PDB entry 6XLM | electron microscopy, 3.20 A resolution | chains D and R of the 9 polymer chains in the assembly

[Chain D]
Molecule: DNA-directed RNA polymerase subunit beta'
Organism: Escherichia coli O157:H7
Notes: EC 2.7.7.6
Reference sequence: P0A8T8 (RPOC_ECO57); residue numbers follow UniProt; this construct covers 1-1407
Amino-acid sequence (1407 residues; row label = number of the first residue in the row):
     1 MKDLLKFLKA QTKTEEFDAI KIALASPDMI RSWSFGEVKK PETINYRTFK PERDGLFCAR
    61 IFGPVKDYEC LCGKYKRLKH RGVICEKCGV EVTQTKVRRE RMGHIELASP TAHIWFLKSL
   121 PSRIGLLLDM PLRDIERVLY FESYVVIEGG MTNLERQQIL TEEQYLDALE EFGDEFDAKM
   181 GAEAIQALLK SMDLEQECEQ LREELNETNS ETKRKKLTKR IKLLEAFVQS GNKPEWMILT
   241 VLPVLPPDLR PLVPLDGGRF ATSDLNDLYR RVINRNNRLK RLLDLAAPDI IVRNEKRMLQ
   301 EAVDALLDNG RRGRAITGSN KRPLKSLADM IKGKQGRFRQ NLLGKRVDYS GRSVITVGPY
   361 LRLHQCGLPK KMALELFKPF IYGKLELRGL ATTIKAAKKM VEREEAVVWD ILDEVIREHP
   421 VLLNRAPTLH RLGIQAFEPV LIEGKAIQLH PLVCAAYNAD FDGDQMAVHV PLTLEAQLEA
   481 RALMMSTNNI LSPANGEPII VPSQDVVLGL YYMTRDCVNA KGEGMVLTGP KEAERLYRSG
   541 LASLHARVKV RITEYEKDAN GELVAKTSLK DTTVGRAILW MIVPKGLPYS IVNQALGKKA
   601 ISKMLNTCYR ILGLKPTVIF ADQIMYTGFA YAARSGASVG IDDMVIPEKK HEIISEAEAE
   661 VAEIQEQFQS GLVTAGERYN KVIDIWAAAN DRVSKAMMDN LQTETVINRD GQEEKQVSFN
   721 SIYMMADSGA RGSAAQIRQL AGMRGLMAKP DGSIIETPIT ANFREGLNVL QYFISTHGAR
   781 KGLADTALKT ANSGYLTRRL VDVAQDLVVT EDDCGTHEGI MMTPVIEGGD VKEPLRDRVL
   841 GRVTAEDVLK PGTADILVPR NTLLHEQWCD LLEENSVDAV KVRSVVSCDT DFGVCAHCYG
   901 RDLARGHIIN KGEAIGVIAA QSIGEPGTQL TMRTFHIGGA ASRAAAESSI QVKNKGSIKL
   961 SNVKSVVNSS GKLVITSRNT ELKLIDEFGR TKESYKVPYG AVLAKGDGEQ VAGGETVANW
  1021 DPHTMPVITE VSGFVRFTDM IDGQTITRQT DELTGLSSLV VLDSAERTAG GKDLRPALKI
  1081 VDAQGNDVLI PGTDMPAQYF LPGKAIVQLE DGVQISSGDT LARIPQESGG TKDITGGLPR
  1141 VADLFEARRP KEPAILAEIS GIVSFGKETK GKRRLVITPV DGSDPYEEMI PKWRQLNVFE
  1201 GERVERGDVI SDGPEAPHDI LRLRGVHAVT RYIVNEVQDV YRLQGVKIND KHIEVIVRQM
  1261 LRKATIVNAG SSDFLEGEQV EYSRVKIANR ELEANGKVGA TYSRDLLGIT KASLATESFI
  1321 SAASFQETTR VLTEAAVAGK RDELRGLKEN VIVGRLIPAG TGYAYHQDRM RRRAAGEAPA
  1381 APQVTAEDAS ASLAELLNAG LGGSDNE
Not modelled in the structure: 1-15, 933-947, 1127-1135, 1376-1407
Ion coordination: Zn2+ site 1: Cys-70, Cys-72, Cys-85, Cys-88; Mg2+: Asp-460, Asp-462, Asp-464 (shared with A9(R) of chain R); Zn2+ site 2: Cys-814, Cys-888, Cys-895, Cys-898
Curated features (UniProtKB/Swiss-Prot):
  - binding site (Zn(2+)): Cys-70, Cys-72, Cys-85, Cys-88, Cys-814, Cys-888, Cys-895, Cys-898
  - binding site (Mg(2+)): Asp-460, Asp-462, Asp-464
  - modified residue: Lys-972 (N6-acetyllysine)

[Chain R]
Molecule: 9-nt RNA transcript
Organism: Escherichia coli O157:H7
Sequence (9 nucleotides; numbered 1 to 9; the number before each row is that of its first residue):
     1 GCAGUCUGA
Ion coordination: Mg2+: A9 (shared with Asp-460(D), Asp-462(D), Asp-464(D) of chain D)

[Chain D / chain R interface]
Pairs across the interface (6):
  Arg-322(D) / C2(R)  sugar contact
  Arg-425(D) / A9(R)  hydrogen bond to the sugar
  Ala-426(D) / A9(R)  base contact
  Asp-460(D) / A9(R)  phosphate contact
  Asp-462(D) / A9(R)  phosphate contact
  Asp-464(D) / A9(R)  hydrogen bond to the sugar
Interface residues without a listed pair, chain D (8 interface residues in all): Pro-427, Gly-463
Interface residues without a listed pair, chain R (4 interface residues in all): A3, G8

[Overview]
8 residues of chain D and 4 residues of chain R are in contact; the contacts include 2 hydrogen bonds. Among
the polar pairs are Arg-425(D)/A9(R) and Asp-464(D)/A9(R). From UniProt: 8 Zn2+-binding residues and 3
Mg2+-binding residues on chain D.
Chain D is DNA-directed RNA polymerase subunit beta' and chain R is a 9-nt RNA transcript, both from
Escherichia coli O157:H7; the structure, Cryo-EM structure of E.coli RNAP-DNA elongation complex 1 (RDe1) in
EcmrR-dependent transcription, was determined by electron microscopy, deposited together with 6XL5, 6XL6,
6XL9, 6XLA, 6XLJ, 6XLK, 6XLL and 6XLN.
